PDB entry 5ZKQ | X-ray diffraction, 2.90 A resolution | chains A and B

# Chain A (and B)
Molecule: Platelet-activating factor receptor, Endolysin
From: Homo sapiens
Notes: EC 3.2.1.17; chain B of this document is another copy of the same molecule, construct and numbering; everything in this record applies to it too
UniProtKB: chimeric construct of P25105, P00720: residues 2-218 from P25105 (PTAFR_HUMAN) positions 2-218 (same numbers); residues 1001-1010 from P00720 positions 2-11 (UniProt number = residue number - 999); residues 1017-1117 from P00720 positions 61-161 (UniProt number = residue number - 956); residues 224-316 from P25105 (PTAFR_HUMAN) positions 224-316 (same numbers)
Chain sequence (438 residues; each row starts with the number of its first residue; numbers below 1 keep their minus sign (Gly-1 is residue -1)):
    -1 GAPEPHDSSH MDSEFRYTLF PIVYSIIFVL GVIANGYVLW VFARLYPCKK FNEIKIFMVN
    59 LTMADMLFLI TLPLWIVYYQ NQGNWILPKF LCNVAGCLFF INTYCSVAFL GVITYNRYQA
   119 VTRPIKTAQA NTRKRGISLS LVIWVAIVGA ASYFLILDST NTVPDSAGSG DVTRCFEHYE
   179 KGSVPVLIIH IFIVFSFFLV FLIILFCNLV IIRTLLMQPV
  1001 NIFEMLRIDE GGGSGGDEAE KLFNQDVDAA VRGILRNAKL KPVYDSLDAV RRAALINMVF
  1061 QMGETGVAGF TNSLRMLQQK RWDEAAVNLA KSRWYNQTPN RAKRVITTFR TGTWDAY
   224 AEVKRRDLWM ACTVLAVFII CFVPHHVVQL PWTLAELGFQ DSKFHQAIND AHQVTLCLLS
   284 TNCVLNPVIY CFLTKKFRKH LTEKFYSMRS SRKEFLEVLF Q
Not modelled in the structure: -1 to 3, 44-48, 123-126, 218, 1001-1117, 298-324 (chain B: -1 to 6, 46-48, 124-126, 1019, 301-324)
Disulfide bonds: Cys90-Cys173
Sequence notes: expression tag (-1 to 1, 317-324); engineered mutation Tyr116 (Phe in P25105), Asp169 (Asn in P25105), Asp230 (Ala in P25105), Ala234 (Val in P25105), Asn289 (Asp in P25105), Ala1053 (Cys97 in P00720), Arg1093 (Ile137 in P00720); linker (1011-1016)
Ion coordination: Zn2+: His4, Glu259, His268
Residues lining bound ligands: 9EU (4-ethynyl-3-{3-fluoro-4-[(2-methyl-1H-imidazo[4,5-c]pyridin-1-yl)methyl]benzene-1-carbonyl}-N,N-dimethyl-1H-indole-1-carboxamide): Tyr22, Phe66, Trp73, Tyr76, Tyr77, Gly94, Phe97, Phe98, Tyr102, Phe152, Cys173, Phe174, Glu175, His176, Tyr177, Val184, Ile187, His188, Ile191, Gln252, Leu279
Curated features (UniProtKB/Swiss-Prot):
  - active site: Glu1010 (Proton donor/acceptor)
  - binding site (substrate): Phe1060, Ser1073, Asn1088

# Chain A / chain B interface
Pairs across the interface (22):
  Tyr113(A) with Asp264(B)
  Tyr116(A) with Lys266(B)
  Gln117(A) with Asp264(B), hydrogen bond; Lys266(B)
  Glu178(A) with Asp1017(B)
  Lys179(A) with Met215(B); Glu1004(B), salt bridge
  Gly180(A) with Arg211(B), hydrogen bond (backbone-side chain); Met215(B)
  Val182(A) with Phe204(B), hydrophobic; Leu207(B), hydrophobic; Val208(B)
  Ile186(A) with Leu203(B), hydrophobic; Phe204(B), hydrophobic
  Ile189(A) with Leu207(B), hydrophobic
  Phe193(A) with Val250(B), hydrophobic
  Leu197(A) with Val250(B), hydrophobic
  Phe204(A) with Ala270(B), hydrophobic
  Leu260(A) with Met215(B)
  Gly261(A) with Met215(B)
  Phe262(A) with Arg211(B); Leu214(B)
Interface residues without a listed pair, chain A (17 interface residues in all): Thr120, Leu185
Interface residues without a listed pair, chain B (16 interface residues in all): Leu200, Val218, Gly1016

# Overview
Chain A and chain B form an interface of 17 and 16 residues respectively, with 2 hydrogen bonds and 1 salt
bridge. Polar pairs include Lys179(A)-Glu1004(B), Gln117(A)-Asp264(B) and Gly180(A)-Arg211(B). Chain A binds
compound 9EU.
Chain A and chain B are both Platelet-activating factor receptor, Endolysin (Homo sapiens); the structure,
Crystal structure of the human platelet-activating factor receptor in complex with ABT-491, was determined by
X-ray diffraction (same publication as 5ZKP).
